Entry 1FDL (X-ray diffraction, 2.50 A resolution); this record covers chains L and H of the 3 polymer chains in the assembly.

[Chain L]
Protein: IGG1-kappa D1.3 fab (light chain)
Organism: Mus musculus
Notes: antibody fragment or engineered binder
Chain sequence (214 residues; numbered 1 to 214; the number before each row is that of its first residue):
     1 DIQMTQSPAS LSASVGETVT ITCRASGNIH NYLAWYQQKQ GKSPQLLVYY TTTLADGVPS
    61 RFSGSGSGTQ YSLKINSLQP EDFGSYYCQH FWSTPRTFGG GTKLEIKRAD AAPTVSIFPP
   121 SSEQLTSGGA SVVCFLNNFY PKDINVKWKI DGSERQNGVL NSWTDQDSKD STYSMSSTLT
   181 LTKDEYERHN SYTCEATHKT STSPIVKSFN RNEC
Differences from the reference sequence: conflict Tyr50 (Asn64 in 2072141), Thr51 (Ala65 in 2072141), Thr52 (Lys66 in 2072141), Ser85 (Thr99 in 2072141), Gln89 (His103 in 2072141), Arg96 (Trp110 in 2072141), Ile106 (Val120 in 2072141), Phe118 (Leu132 in 2072141)
Disulfide bonds: Cys23-Cys88, Cys134-Cys194

[Chain H]
Protein: IGG1-kappa D1.3 fab (heavy chain)
Organism: Mus musculus
Notes: antibody fragment or engineered binder
Chain sequence (218 residues; numbered 1 to 218; the number before each row is that of its first residue):
     1 QVQLKESGPG LVAPSQSLSI TCTVSGFSLT GYGVNWVRQP PGKGLEWLGM IWGDGNTDYN
    61 SALKSRLSIS KDNSKSQVFL KMNSLHTDDT ARYYCARERD YRLDYWGQGT TLTVSSASTT
   121 PPSVFPLAPG SAAQTNSMVT LGCLVKGYFP EPVTVTWNSG SLSSGVHTFP AVLQSDLYTL
   181 SSSVTVPSSP RPSETVTCNV AHPASSTKVD KKIVPRDC
Disulfide bonds: Cys22-Cys95, Cys143-Cys198

[Chain L / chain H interface]
Contacting residue pairs (80):
  Asp1(L) with Ser61(H), hydrogen bond
  Tyr32(L) with Tyr101(H), hydrophobic
  Tyr36(L) with Leu103(H), hydrogen bond (side chain-backbone); Trp106(H)
  Gln38(L) with Gln39(H), hydrogen bond; Tyr94(H), hydrogen bond
  Lys42(L) with Tyr94(H)
  Ser43(L) with Tyr94(H); Gly107(H), hydrogen bond (side chain-backbone); Gln108(H)
  Pro44(L) with Leu45(H), hydrophobic; Trp106(H)
  Leu46(L) with Arg102(H); Leu103(H); Asp104(H)
  Tyr49(L) with Arg102(H)
  Tyr87(L) with Gln39(H); Gly44(H); Leu45(H), hydrophobic
  Gln89(L) with Trp47(H); Leu103(H)
  Phe91(L) with Glu98(H); Tyr101(H); Arg102(H); Leu103(H)
  Thr94(L) with Asp58(H), hydrogen bond
  Pro95(L) with Trp47(H), hydrophobic; Tyr59(H); Ser61(H)
  Arg96(L) with Asn35(H); Trp47(H); Met50(H), hydrogen bond; Trp52(H); Glu98(H), salt bridge; Tyr101(H)
  Phe98(L) with Val37(H), hydrophobic; Leu45(H); Trp47(H), hydrophobic
  Gly100(L) with Gly44(H)
  Phe118(L) with Leu127(H), hydrophobic; Ala128(H); Thr140(H)
  Pro119(L) with Arg216(H), hydrogen bond (backbone-side chain)
  Pro120(L) with Arg216(H), hydrogen bond (backbone-side chain)
  Ser121(L) with Phe125(H); Pro126(H)
  Glu123(L) with Lys211(H), salt bridge
  Gln124(L) with Phe125(H)
  Ser131(L) with Leu144(H); Lys146(H), hydrogen bond
  Val133(L) with Leu144(H), hydrophobic
  Phe135(L) with Phe169(H), hydrophobic; Ser181(H); Ser182(H); Ser183(H)
  Asn137(L) with His167(H); Phe169(H); Ser183(H), hydrogen bond
  Asn138(L) with His167(H), hydrogen bond
  Leu160(L) with Val172(H), hydrophobic; Gln174(H)
  Asn161(L) with Val172(H)
  Ser162(L) with Phe169(H); Pro170(H), hydrogen bond (side chain-backbone); Val172(H)
  Trp163(L) with Pro170(H)
  Thr164(L) with Thr168(H); Phe169(H)
  Asp167(L) with His167(H)
  Ser174(L) with His167(H), hydrogen bond; Phe169(H)
  Met175(L) with Phe169(H)
  Ser176(L) with Phe169(H); Ser181(H), hydrogen bond
  Thr180(L) with Lys146(H)
  Cys214(L) with Gly130(H); Ser131(H), hydrogen bond (backbone-backbone); Arg216(H); Asp217(H); Cys218(H), disulfide
Interface residues without a listed pair, chain L (41 interface residues in all): Ser116, Gly158
Interface residues without a listed pair, chain H (50 interface residues in all): Lys43, Glu46, Asn60, Pro129, Leu141, Gly142, Leu173, Thr179
Inter-chain disulfides: Cys214(L)-Cys218(H)

[Summary]
41 residues of chain L face 50 of chain H across their interface, with 1 disulfide bond, 16 hydrogen bonds and
2 salt bridges. Polar contacts include Arg96(L)-Glu98(H), Glu123(L)-Lys211(H) and Asp1(L)-Ser61(H).
Chain L is IGG1-kappa D1.3 fab (light chain) and chain H is IGG1-kappa D1.3 fab (heavy chain), both from Mus
musculus; the structure, Crystallographic refinement of the three-dimensional structure of the fab
D1.3-lysozyme complex at 2.5-angstroms resolution, was determined by X-ray diffraction.
